7VLK - chains B and D of the 12 polymer chains in the assembly; structure by electron microscopy, 2.27 A resolution.

== Chain B ==
Name: Translation initiation factor eIF-2B subunit alpha
Organism: Homo sapiens
Reference sequence: Q14232 (EI2BA_HUMAN); residues 1-305 here = UniProt positions 1-305
Amino-acid sequence (307 residues; row label = number of the first residue in the row; numbers below 1 keep their minus sign (Gly-1 is residue -1)):
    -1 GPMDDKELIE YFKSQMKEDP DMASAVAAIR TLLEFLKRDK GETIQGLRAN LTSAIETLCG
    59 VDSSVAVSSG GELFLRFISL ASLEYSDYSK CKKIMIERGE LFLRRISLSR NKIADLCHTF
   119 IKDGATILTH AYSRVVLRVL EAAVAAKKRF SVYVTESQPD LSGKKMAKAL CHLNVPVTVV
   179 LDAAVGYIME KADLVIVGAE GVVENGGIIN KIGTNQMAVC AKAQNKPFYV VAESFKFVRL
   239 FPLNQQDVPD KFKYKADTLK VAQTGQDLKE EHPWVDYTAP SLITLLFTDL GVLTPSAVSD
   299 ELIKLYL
Unresolved in the structure: 255-267
Differences from the reference sequence: expression tag (-1 to 0)
From the paper describing this entry:
  - mutagenesis - A47E: unchanged binding to eIF2(alphaP)

== Chain D ==
Name: Translation initiation factor eIF-2B subunit beta
Organism: Homo sapiens
Reference sequence: P49770 (EI2BB_HUMAN); numbering as in UniProt (aligned over 1-351)
Amino-acid sequence (351 residues; row label = number of the first residue in the row):
     1 MPGSAAKGSE LSERIESFVE TLKRGGGPRS SEEMARETLG LLRQIITDHR WSNAGELMEL
    61 IRREGRRMTA AQPSETTVGN MVRRVLKIIR EEYGRLHGRS DESDQQESLH KLLTSGGLNE
   121 DFSFHYAQLQ SNIIEAINEL LVELEGTMEN IAAQALEHIH SNEVIMTIGF SRTVEAFLKE
   181 AARKRKFHVI VAECAPFCQG HEMAVNLSKA GIETTVMTDA AIFAVMSRVN KVIIGTKTIL
   241 ANGALRAVTG THTLALAAKH HSTPLIVCAP MFKLSPQFPN EEDSFHKFVA PEEVLPFTEG
   301 DILEKVSVHC PVFDYVPPEL ITLFISNIGG NAPSYIYRLM SELYHPDDHV L
Unresolved in the structure: 1-7, 100-105, 116-120
Curated features (UniProtKB/Swiss-Prot):
  - natural variant: Val85 (V85E: In VWM2), Ala127 (A127V: Found in a patient with Rett syndrome-like phenotype; uncertain significance), Ser171 (S171F: In VWM2), Pro196 (P196S: In VWM2), Gly200 (G200V: In VWM2), Glu213 (E213G: In VWM2), Cys268 (C268Y: In VWM2), Lys273 (K273R: In VWM2), Val316 (V316D: In VWM2), Gly329 (G329V: In VWM2)

== Interface between chain B and chain D ==
Contacting residue pairs (31):
  Leu71(B) - Leu113(D)
  Phe75(B) - Leu113(D)  hydrophobic
  Leu78(B) - His110(D)
  Leu78(B) - Thr114(D)
  Arg96(B) - Thr114(D)
  Phe100(B) - Leu112(D)  hydrophobic
  Phe100(B) - Leu113(D)  hydrophobic
  Arg103(B) - Leu112(D)  hydrogen bond (side chain-backbone)
  Arg103(B) - Ser115(D)
  Thr117(B) - Asn280(D)
  Phe118(B) - Asn280(D)
  Lys120(B) - Asn280(D)  hydrogen bond (side chain-backbone)
  Lys120(B) - Glu282(D)  salt bridge
  Ser232(B) - Leu109(D)
  Phe235(B) - Leu109(D)  hydrophobic
  Asp287(B) - Glu107(D)
  Leu288(B) - Glu107(D)
  Leu288(B) - Ser108(D)
  Val290(B) - Phe278(D)
  Thr292(B) - Tyr337(D)
  Ser294(B) - Ser334(D)  hydrogen bond (side chain-backbone)
  Ser294(B) - Tyr337(D)
  Ala295(B) - Tyr337(D)
  Asp298(B) - Tyr337(D)  hydrogen bond
  Glu299(B) - Glu107(D)
  Glu299(B) - Ser108(D)
  Glu299(B) - Leu109(D)  hydrogen bond (side chain-backbone)
  Lys302(B) - Ser108(D)
  Lys302(B) - His110(D)
  Leu303(B) - His110(D)
  Leu303(B) - Leu113(D)  hydrophobic
Interface residues without a listed pair, chain B (25 interface residues in all): Arg74, Lys110, Leu283, Leu300
Interface residues without a listed pair, chain D (16 interface residues in all): Asn242, Glu281, Arg338

== In short ==
The interface between chain B and chain D involves 25 residues on one side and 16 on the other, with 5
hydrogen bonds and 1 salt bridge. Among the polar pairs are Lys120(B)-Glu282(D), Arg103(B)-Leu112(D) and
Lys120(B)-Asn280(D). The paper reports that A47E of chain B leaves binding to eIF2(alphaP) unchanged.
Chain B is Translation initiation factor eIF-2B subunit alpha and chain D is Translation initiation factor
eIF-2B subunit beta, both from Homo sapiens; the structure, eIF2B-SFSV NSs C2-imposed, was determined by
electron microscopy together with 7F64, 7F66 and 7F67 from the same study.
